4C0L - chain A; structure by X-ray diffraction, 3.00 A resolution.

# Chain A
Protein: Mitochondrial rho gtpase
Source organism: Drosophila melanogaster
Notes: EC 3.6.5.-; fragment: elm1, elm2, and cgtpase, residues 201-467
Reference sequence: Q8IMX7 (MIRO_DROME); residue numbers follow UniProt; this construct covers 201-617
Sequence (423 residues; row label = number of the first residue in the row):
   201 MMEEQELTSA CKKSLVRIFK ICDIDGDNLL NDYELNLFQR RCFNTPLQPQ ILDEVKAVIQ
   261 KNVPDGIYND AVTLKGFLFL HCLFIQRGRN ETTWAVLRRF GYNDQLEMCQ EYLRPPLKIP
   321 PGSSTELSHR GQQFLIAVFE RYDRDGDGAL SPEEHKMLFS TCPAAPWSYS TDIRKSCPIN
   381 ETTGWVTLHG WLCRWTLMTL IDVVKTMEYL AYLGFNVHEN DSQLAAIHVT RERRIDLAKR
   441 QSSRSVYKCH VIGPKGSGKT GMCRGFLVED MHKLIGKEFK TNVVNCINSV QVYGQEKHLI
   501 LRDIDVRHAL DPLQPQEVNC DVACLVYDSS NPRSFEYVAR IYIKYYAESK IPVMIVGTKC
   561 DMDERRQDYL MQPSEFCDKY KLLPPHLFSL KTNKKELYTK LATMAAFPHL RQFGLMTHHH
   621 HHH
Unresolved in the structure: 201-205, 610-623
Sequence notes: expression tag (618-623)
Ion coordination: Na+: Asp223, Asp227, Leu229, Glu234; Mg2+ site 1: Asp343, Asp345, Asp347, Ala349, Glu354; Mg2+ site 2: Thr460, Asp505 (together with GDP)
Ligand contacts:
  - GDP (guanosine-5'-diphosphate): Pro454, Lys455, Gly456, Ser457, Gly458, Lys459, Thr460, Gly461, Ile475, Phe479, Asp505, Lys559, Asp561, Met562, Phe588, Ser589, Leu590, Lys591
  - L-homoserine (HSE): Cys222, Leu235, Phe238, Gln239, Phe277, Leu280, His281, Val296
What the authors report for this chain:
  - Mg2+ coordination: Glu354, Asp505
  - binding site for GDP: Asp505
  - conformationally variable residues (register shift, side-chain flip): Asp503 to Val506, Arg507, Tyr537
  - post-translational modification sites: Ser324 (citing earlier work)

# Summary
Chain A binds GDP and L-homoserine. The Na+ site is built by Asp223, Asp227, Leu229 and Glu234. Asp343,
Asp345, Asp347, Ala349 and Glu354 form the Mg2+ site 1. From the paper: a binding site for GDP at Asp505; Mg2+
coordination by Glu354 and Asp505.
Chain A is Mitochondrial rho gtpase (Drosophila melanogaster); the structure, Crystal structure of Drosophila
Miro EF hand and cGTPase domains bound to one magnesium ion and ..., was determined by X-ray diffraction (same
publication as 4C0J and 4C0K).
